5UKL - chains A and B of the 3 polymer chains in the assembly; structure by X-ray diffraction, 2.15 A resolution.

# Chain A
Molecule: Beta-adrenergic receptor kinase 1
Organism: Homo sapiens
Notes: EC 2.7.11.15
UniProt: P25098 (ARBK1_HUMAN); residues 30-671 here = UniProt positions 30-671
Amino-acid sequence (642 residues; row label = number of the first residue in the row):
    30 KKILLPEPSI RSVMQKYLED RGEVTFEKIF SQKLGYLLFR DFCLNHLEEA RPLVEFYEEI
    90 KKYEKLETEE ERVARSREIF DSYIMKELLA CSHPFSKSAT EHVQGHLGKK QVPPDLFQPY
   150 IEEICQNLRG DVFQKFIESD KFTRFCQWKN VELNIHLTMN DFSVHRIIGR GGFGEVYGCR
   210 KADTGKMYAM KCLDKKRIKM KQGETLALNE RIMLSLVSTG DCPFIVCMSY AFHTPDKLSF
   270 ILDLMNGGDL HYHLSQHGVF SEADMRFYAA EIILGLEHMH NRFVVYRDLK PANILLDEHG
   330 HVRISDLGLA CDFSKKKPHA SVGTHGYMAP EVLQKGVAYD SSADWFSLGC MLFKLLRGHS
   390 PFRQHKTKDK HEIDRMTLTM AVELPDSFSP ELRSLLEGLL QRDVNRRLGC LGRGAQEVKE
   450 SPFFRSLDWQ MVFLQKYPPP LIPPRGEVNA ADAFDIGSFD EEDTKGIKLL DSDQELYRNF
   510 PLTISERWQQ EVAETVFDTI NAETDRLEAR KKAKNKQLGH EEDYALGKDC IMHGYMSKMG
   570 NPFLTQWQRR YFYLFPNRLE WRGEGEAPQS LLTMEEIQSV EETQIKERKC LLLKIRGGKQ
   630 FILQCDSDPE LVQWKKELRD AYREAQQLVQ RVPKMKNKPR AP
Not modelled in the structure: 30, 485-495
Sequence notes: engineered mutation Ala670 (Ser in P25098)
Ion coordination: Mg2+: His348, Glu360, Gln363, Val366
Ligand contacts: SIX (2-{5-[(3S,4R)-3-{[(2H-1,3-benzodioxol-5-yl)oxy]methyl}piperidin-4-yl]-2-fluorophenyl}-N-[2-(1H-pyrazol-4-yl)ethyl]acetamide): Ile197, Gly198, Arg199, Gly200, Gly201, Phe202, Gly203, Glu204, Val205, Ala218, Lys220, Leu222, Leu235, Val255, Leu271, Asp272, Leu273, Met274, Asp278, Ala321, Leu324, Ser334, Ala480, Asp481, Ala482
From the paper describing this entry:
  - binding site for SIX: Gly201, Phe202, Ala321
  - conformationally variable residues (side-chain flip): Phe202, Asp335
  - catalytic residues: Lys220 (citing earlier work)

# Chain B
Molecule: Guanine nucleotide-binding protein G(I)/G(S)/G(T) subunit beta-1
Organism: Homo sapiens
UniProt: P62873 (GBB1_HUMAN); residue numbers follow UniProt; this construct covers 2-340
Amino-acid sequence (339 residues; each row starts with the number of its first residue):
     2 SELDQLRQEA EQLKNQIRDA RKACADATLS QITNNIDPVG RIQMRTRRTL RGHLAKIYAM
    62 HWGTDSRLLV SASQDGKLII WDSYTTNKVH AIPLRSSWVM TCAYAPSGNY VACGGLDNIC
   122 SIYNLKTREG NVRVSRELAG HTGYLSCCRF LDDNQIVTSS GDTTCALWDI ETGQQTTTFT
   182 GHTGDVMSLS LAPDTRLFVS GACDASAKLW DVREGMCRQT FTGHESDINA ICFFPNGNAF
   242 ATGSDDATCR LFDLRADQEL MTYSHDNIIC GITSVSFSKS GRLLLAGYDD FNCNVWDALK
   302 ADRAGVLAGH DNRVSCLGVT DDGMAVATGS WDSFLKIWN

# Interface between chain A and chain B
Residue-residue contacts (50):
  Tyr553(A) - Lys78(B)
  Gly556(A) - Arg96(B)
  Lys557(A) - Pro94(B)
  Lys557(A) - Leu95(B)
  Lys557(A) - Arg96(B)
  Asp558(A) - Arg96(B)  hydrogen bond (backbone-backbone)
  Asp558(A) - Ser97(B)
  Asp558(A) - Ser98(B)  hydrogen bond
  Phe584(A) - Ser98(B)
  Pro585(A) - Ser98(B)
  Pro585(A) - Trp99(B)
  Asn586(A) - Gln75(B)  hydrogen bond (side chain-backbone)
  Asn586(A) - Ser98(B)
  Asn586(A) - Trp99(B)
  Arg587(A) - Gln75(B)
  Arg587(A) - Asp76(B)  hydrogen bond (side chain-backbone)
  Arg587(A) - Ser98(B)  hydrogen bond
  Glu589(A) - Asp76(B)
  Pro597(A) - Leu55(B)
  Gln598(A) - Leu55(B)
  Leu600(A) - Leu55(B)
  Thr602(A) - Gln75(B)
  Glu604(A) - Lys57(B)  salt bridge
  Glu604(A) - Gln75(B)  hydrogen bond
  Ala654(A) - Trp99(B)  hydrophobic
  Leu657(A) - Trp99(B)  hydrophobic
  Val658(A) - Trp99(B)  hydrophobic
  Val661(A) - Met101(B)  hydrophobic
  Val661(A) - Leu117(B)  hydrophobic
  Pro662(A) - Tyr145(B)
  Pro662(A) - Asp186(B)
  Pro662(A) - Met188(B)  hydrophobic
  Lys663(A) - Tyr59(B)  hydrogen bond (side chain-backbone)
  Lys663(A) - Met101(B)  hydrogen bond (side chain-backbone)
  Lys663(A) - Arg314(B)  hydrogen bond (backbone-side chain)
  Lys663(A) - Trp332(B)
  Met664(A) - Trp99(B)
  Met664(A) - Val100(B)
  Met664(A) - Met101(B)  hydrophobic
  Met664(A) - Trp332(B)
  Lys665(A) - Arg314(B)  hydrogen bond (backbone-side chain)
  Lys665(A) - Trp332(B)
  Asn666(A) - Trp332(B)
  Lys667(A) - Asn230(B)
  Lys667(A) - Asp246(B)  salt bridge
  Arg669(A) - Asp290(B)  salt bridge
  Arg669(A) - Phe292(B)
  Arg669(A) - Asn313(B)  hydrogen bond
  Arg669(A) - Trp332(B)
  Pro671(A) - Ile270(B)
Also at the interface, not in a pair above, chain B (33 interface residues in all): Ala56, Ala60, Gly77, Ser147, Cys204, Asp228, Cys271

# Overview
Chain A and chain B form an interface of 26 and 33 residues respectively, with 11 hydrogen bonds and 3 salt
bridges. Polar contacts include Glu604(A)-Lys57(B), Lys667(A)-Asp246(B) and Arg669(A)-Asp290(B). Ligands of
chain A: compound SIX. From the paper: the catalytic residue Lys220(A); a binding site for SIX at Gly201(A),
Phe202(A) and Ala321(A).
Here chain A is Beta-adrenergic receptor kinase 1 and chain B is Guanine nucleotide-binding protein
G(I)/G(S)/G(T) subunit beta-1, both from Homo sapiens. Entry 5UKL (Human GRK2 in complex with Gbetagamma
subunits and CCG222886 (14bd)) was determined by X-ray diffraction together with 5UKM and 5UKK from the same
study.
